8OM4 - chains D and r of the 34 polymer chains in the assembly; structure by electron microscopy, 2.32 A resolution.

Chain D:
Protein: 37S ribosomal protein NAM9, mitochondrial
From: Saccharomyces cerevisiae
UniProt: P27929 (NAM9_YEAST); numbering as in UniProt (aligned over 1-486)
Amino-acid sequence (486 residues; each row starts with the number of its first residue):
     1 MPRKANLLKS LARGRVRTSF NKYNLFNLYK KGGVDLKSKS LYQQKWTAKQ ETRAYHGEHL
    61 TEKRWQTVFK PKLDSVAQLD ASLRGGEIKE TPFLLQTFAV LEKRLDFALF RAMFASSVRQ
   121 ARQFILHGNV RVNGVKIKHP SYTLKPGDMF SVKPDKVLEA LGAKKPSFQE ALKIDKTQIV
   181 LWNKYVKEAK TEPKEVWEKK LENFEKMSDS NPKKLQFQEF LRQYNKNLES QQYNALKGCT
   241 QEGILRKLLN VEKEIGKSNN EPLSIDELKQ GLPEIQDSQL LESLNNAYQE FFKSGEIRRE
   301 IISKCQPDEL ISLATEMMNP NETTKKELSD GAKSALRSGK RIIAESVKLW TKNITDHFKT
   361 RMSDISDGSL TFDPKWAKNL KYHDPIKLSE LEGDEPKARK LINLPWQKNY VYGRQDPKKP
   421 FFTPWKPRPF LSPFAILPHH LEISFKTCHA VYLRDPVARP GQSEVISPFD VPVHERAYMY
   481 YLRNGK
Disordered / not traced: 1, 225-368
Bound ions: K+: Gln66, Thr67, Phe69

Chain r:
Molecule: 15S mitochondrial rRNA
From: Saccharomyces cerevisiae
Sequence (1647 nucleotides; row label = number of the first residue in the row; note: 2 numbers in that range are skipped by the numbering (no residue carries them; nothing is unmodelled there)):
     1 GUAAAAAAUU UAUAAGAAUA UGAUGUUGGU UCAGAUUAAG CGCUAAAUAA GGACAUGACA
    61 CAUGCGAAUC AUACGUUUAU UAUUGAUAAG AUAAUAAAUA UGUGGUGUAA ACGUGAGUAA
   121 UUUUAUUAGG AAUUAAUGAA CUAUAGAAUA AGCUAAAUAC UUAAUAUAUU AUUAUAUAAA
   181 AAUAAUUUAU AUAAUAAAAA GGAUAUAUAU AUAAUAUAUA UUUAUCUAUA GUCAAGCCAA
   241 UAAUGGUUUA GGUAGUAGGU UUAUUAAGAG UUAAACCUAG CCAACGAUCC AUAAUCGAUA
   301 AUGAAAGUUA GAACGAUCAC GUUGACUCUG AAAUAUAGUC AAUAUCUAUA AGAUACAGCA
   361 GUGAGGAAUA UUGGACAAUG AUCGAAAGAU UGAUCCAGUU ACUUAUUAGG AUGAUAUAUA
   421 AAAAUAUUUU AUUUUAUUUA UAAAUAUUAA AUAUUUAUAA UAAUAAUAAU AAUAAUAUAU
   481 AUAUAUAAAU UGAUUAAAAA UAAAAUCCAU AAAUAAUUAA AAUAAUGAUA UUAAUUACCA
   541 UAUAUAUUUU UAUAUGGAUA UAUAUAUUAA UAAUAAUAUU AAUUUUAUUA UUAUUAAUAA
   601 UAUAUUUUAA UAGUCCUGAC UAAUAUUUGU GCCAGCAGUC GCGGUAACAC AAAGAGGGCG
   661 AGCGUUAAUC AUAAUGGUUU AAAGGAUCCG UAGAAUGAAU UAUAUAUUAU AAUUUAGAGU
   721 UAAUAAAAU
   731 UAAUUAAAGA AUUAUAAUAG UAAAGAUGAA AUAAUAAUAA UAAUUAUAAG ACUAAUAUAU
   791 GUGAAAAUAU UAAUUAAAUA UUAACUGACA UUGAGGGAUU AAAACUAGAG UAGCGAAACG
   851 GAUUCGAUAC CCGUGUAGUU CUAGUAGUAA ACUAUGAAUA CAAUUAUUUA UA
   904 UAUAUAUUAU AUAUAAAUAA UAAAUGAAAA UGAAAGUAUU CCACCUGAAG AGUACGUUAG
   964 CAAUAAUGAA ACUCAAAACA AUAGACGGUU ACAGACUUAA GCAGUGGAGC AUGUUAUUUA
  1024 AUUCGAUAAU CCACGACUAA CCUUACCAUA UUUUGAAUAU UAUAAUAAUU AUUAUAAUUA
  1084 UUAUAUUACA GGCGUUACAU UGUUGUCUUU AGUUCGUGCU GCAAAGUUUU AGAUUAAGUU
  1144 CAUAAACGAA CAAAACUCCA UAUAUAUAAU UUUAAUUAUA UAUAAUUUUA UAUUAUUUAU
  1204 UAAUAUAAAG AAAGGAAUUA AGACAAAUCA UAAUGAUCCU UAUAAUAUGG GUAAUAGACG
  1264 UGCUAUAAUA AAAUGAUAAU AAAAUUAUAU AAAAUAUAUU UAAUUAUAUU UAAUUAAUAA
  1324 UAUAAAACAU UUUAAUUUUU AAUAUAUUUU UUUAUUAUAU AUUAAUAUGA AUUAUAAUCU
  1384 GAAAUUCGAU UAUAUGAAAA AAGAAUUGCU AGUAAUACGU AAAUUAGUAU GUUACGGUGA
  1444 AUAUUCUAAC UGUUUCGCAC UAAUCACUCA UCACGCGUUG AAACAUAUUA UUAUCUUAUU
  1504 AUUUAUAUAA UAUUUUUUAA UAAAUAUUAA UAAUUAUUAA UUUAUAUUUA UUUAUAUCAG
  1564 AAAUAAUAUG AAUUAAUGCG AAGUUGAAAU ACAGUUACCG UAGGGGAACC UGCGGUGGGC
  1624 UUAUAAAUAU CUUAAAUAUU CUUACA
Disordered / not traced: 1-11, 168-193, 210-215, 423-475, 546-547, 561-602, 764-768, 909-911, 1075-1078, 1529-1536
Bound ions: K+ site 1: U19, G28, G29; K+ site 2: U19, C640, G641, A979; K+ site 3: G22, U985; Mg2+ site 1 near A33 (its only coordinating residue here); K+ site 4: G40, G664, U665; K+ site 5: C54, A55; Mg2+ site 2: A55, U56, G115; K+ site 6: U72, A73, G384, A385; Mg2+ site 3 near A110 (its only coordinating residue here); K+ site 7: G113, U114, C359; K+ site 8: G115, G117, A294; Mg2+ site 4: A116, G117, A294; 55 more Mg2+ sites not listed; 28 more K+ sites not listed

Interface between chain D and chain r:
Pairs across the interface (127; chain D residue first):
  Pro2(D) with U407(r), phosphate contact; A408(r), phosphate contact
  Lys4(D) with A612(r), salt bridge to the phosphate
  Leu7(D) with A500(r), phosphate contact; A502(r), phosphate contact
  Leu8(D) with A502(r), phosphate contact
  Lys9(D) with G413(r), hydrogen bond to the base; U501(r), hydrogen bond to the sugar; A502(r), hydrogen bond to the phosphate
  Ser10(D) with U501(r), phosphate contact; A502(r), hydrogen bond to the phosphate
  Leu11(D) with U501(r), hydrogen bond to the phosphate
  Ala12(D) with A499(r), phosphate contact
  Arg13(D) with G656(r), salt bridge to the phosphate; G657(r), salt bridge to the phosphate
  Phe20(D) with U412(r), phosphate contact
  Asn21(D) with U412(r), hydrogen bond to the phosphate
  Lys22(D) with G413(r), salt bridge to the phosphate; A414(r), salt bridge to the phosphate
  Tyr23(D) with A414(r), hydrogen bond to the phosphate; U501(r), base contact
  Leu41(D) with A15(r), base contact
  Tyr42(D) with U621(r), sugar contact; A622(r), phosphate contact
  Gln43(D) with A622(r), hydrogen bond to the phosphate
  Lys45(D) with A15(r), hydrogen bond to the base
  Trp46(D) with A622(r), hydrogen bond to the sugar; G658(r), hydrogen bond to the phosphate
  Lys49(D) with C659(r), salt bridge to the phosphate
  Gln50(D) with A622(r), sugar contact; G657(r), hydrogen bond to the phosphate; G658(r), hydrogen bond to the phosphate
  Thr61(D) with G660(r), phosphate contact; A661(r), phosphate contact
  Glu62(D) with C659(r), phosphate contact; G660(r), hydrogen bond to the phosphate
  Lys63(D) with C659(r), phosphate contact; G660(r), hydrogen bond to the phosphate; C663(r), salt bridge to the phosphate
  Arg64(D) with A405(r), salt bridge to the phosphate; U406(r), salt bridge to the phosphate
  Lys72(D) with A12(r), base contact
  Ser116(D) with A411(r), sugar contact
  Ser117(D) with G410(r), phosphate contact; A411(r), hydrogen bond to the phosphate
  Arg119(D) with G410(r), salt bridge to the phosphate
  Gln120(D) with G410(r), hydrogen bond to the sugar; A411(r), hydrogen bond to the sugar
  Arg122(D) with U407(r), salt bridge to the phosphate; A408(r), salt bridge to the phosphate; G410(r), salt bridge to the phosphate
  Gln123(D) with A408(r), hydrogen bond to the phosphate; G409(r), hydrogen bond to the phosphate; G410(r), hydrogen bond to the phosphate
  Leu126(D) with U407(r), phosphate contact; A408(r), phosphate contact
  His127(D) with A509(r), hydrogen bond to the sugar; U510(r), sugar contact
  Arg131(D) with U549(r), base contact; U550(r), salt bridge to the phosphate
  Asn133(D) with U548(r), base contact
  Gly134(D) with U548(r), hydrogen bond to the base; U549(r), hydrogen bond to the sugar; U550(r), phosphate contact
  Lys136(D) with U536(r), salt bridge to the phosphate
  Lys138(D) with U535(r), salt bridge to the phosphate
  Pro140(D) with U407(r), phosphate contact
  Lys156(D) with C508(r), sugar contact; A509(r), sugar contact
  Glu159(D) with C508(r), hydrogen bond to the sugar
  Lys164(D) with U412(r), sugar contact; U506(r), hydrogen bond to the sugar; C507(r), hydrogen bond to the sugar
  Lys165(D) with C507(r), phosphate contact; C508(r), salt bridge to the phosphate
  Ser167(D) with U506(r), phosphate contact; C507(r), phosphate contact
  Glu170(D) with U506(r), hydrogen bond to the sugar
  Lys173(D) with U417(r), salt bridge to the phosphate
  Thr177(D) with U482(r), base contact
  Val180(D) with A420(r), base contact
  Leu181(D) with A479(r), sugar contact; U482(r), base contact
  Trp182(D) with U476(r), base contact; U478(r), sugar contact; A479(r), sugar contact
  Asn183(D) with A421(r), hydrogen bond to the base
  Lys184(D) with A420(r), hydrogen bond to the base
  Tyr185(D) with U478(r), hydrogen bond to the phosphate; A479(r), sugar contact
  Lys187(D) with A421(r), sugar contact
  Trp197(D) with A477(r), base contact
  Lys200(D) with A477(r), hydrogen bond to the sugar; U478(r), salt bridge to the phosphate; A479(r), salt bridge to the phosphate
  Lys213(D) with U480(r), hydrogen bond to the base
  Phe220(D) with A477(r), sugar contact; U478(r), base contact
  Tyr224(D) with A477(r), stacking on the base
  Asp373(D) with A477(r), hydrogen bond to the base
  Lys375(D) with A477(r), base contact
  Trp376(D) with A477(r), base contact
  Asn379(D) with A477(r), base contact
  Leu380(D) with U476(r), sugar contact; U478(r), phosphate contact
  Lys381(D) with U476(r), hydrogen bond to the base
  Tyr382(D) with A421(r), stacking on the base
  His383(D) with U476(r), base contact
  Pro385(D) with A422(r), base contact
  Asn403(D) with U476(r), base contact
  Leu404(D) with U476(r), base contact
  Pro405(D) with U476(r), base contact; U478(r), hydrogen bond to the base
  Trp406(D) with U478(r), sugar contact; A479(r), stacking on the base
  Lys408(D) with U476(r), salt bridge to the phosphate
  Pro420(D) with C507(r), sugar contact
  Arg428(D) with A411(r), hydrogen bond to the phosphate; U412(r), salt bridge to the phosphate
  His449(D) with U549(r), base contact
  Met479(D) with A15(r), hydrogen bond to the base
  Arg483(D) with A15(r), hydrogen bond to the sugar; G34(r), sugar contact
  Asn484(D) with G34(r), hydrogen bond to the phosphate; A35(r), hydrogen bond to the phosphate
  Lys486(D) with A33(r), hydrogen bond to the sugar; G34(r), sugar contact
Also at the interface, not in a pair above, chain D (90 interface residues in all): Arg3, Ala5, Arg15, Ser40, Val135, Gln178, Phe204, Phe217, Lys418, Gly485
Also at the interface, not in a pair above, chain r (52 interface residues in all): A498, A604, C620

Overview:
90 residues of chain D face 52 of chain r across their interface, with 42 hydrogen bonds, 22 salt bridges and
3 aromatic stacking contacts. Polar contacts include Lys9(D)-G413(r), Lys45(D)-A15(r) and Gly134(D)-U548(r).
Gln66(D), Thr67(D) and Phe69(D) form the K+ site.
Chain D is 37S ribosomal protein NAM9, mitochondrial and chain r is 15S mitochondrial rRNA, both from
Saccharomyces cerevisiae; the structure, Small subunit of yeast mitochondrial ribosome, was determined by
electron microscopy, deposited together with 8OM2 and 8OM3.
